8QOF - chains B and A of the 8 polymer chains in the assembly; structure by electron microscopy, 3.30 A resolution.

[Chain B]
Protein: Serine palmitoyltransferase 1
From: Saccharomyces cerevisiae
Notes: EC 2.3.1.50
Reference sequence: P25045 (LCB1_YEAST); the construct has insertions or renumbered stretches relative to UniProt, so the offset changes along the chain: -21 to -13 = UniProt 1-9; 10-558 = UniProt 10-558
Sequence (580 residues; each row starts with the number of its first residue; numbers below 1 keep their minus sign (Met-21 is residue -21)):
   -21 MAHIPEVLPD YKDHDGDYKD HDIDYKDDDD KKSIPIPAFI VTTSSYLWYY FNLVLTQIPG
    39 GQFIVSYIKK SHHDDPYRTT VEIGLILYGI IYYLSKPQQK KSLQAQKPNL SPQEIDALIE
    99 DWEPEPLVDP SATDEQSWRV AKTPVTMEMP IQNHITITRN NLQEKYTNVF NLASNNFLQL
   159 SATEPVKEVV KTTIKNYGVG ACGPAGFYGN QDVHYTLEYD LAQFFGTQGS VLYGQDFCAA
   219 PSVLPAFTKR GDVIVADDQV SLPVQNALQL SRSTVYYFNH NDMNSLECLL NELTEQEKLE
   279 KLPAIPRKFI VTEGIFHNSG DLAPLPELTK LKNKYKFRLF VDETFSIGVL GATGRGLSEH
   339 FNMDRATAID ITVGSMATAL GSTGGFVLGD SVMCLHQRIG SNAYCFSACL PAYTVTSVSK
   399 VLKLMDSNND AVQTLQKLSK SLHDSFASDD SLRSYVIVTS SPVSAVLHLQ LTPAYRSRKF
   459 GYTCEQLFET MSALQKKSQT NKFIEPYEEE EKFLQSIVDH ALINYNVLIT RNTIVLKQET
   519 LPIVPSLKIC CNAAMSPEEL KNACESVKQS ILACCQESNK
Unresolved in the structure: -21 to 53, 81-87, 554-558
Sequence notes: insertion (-12 to 9)
Ligand contacts: pyridoxal phosphate (PLP): Phe384, Ser385, Ala386
UniProt features mapped onto this chain:
  - modified residue: Thr121 (Phosphothreonine)
Reported in the primary citation:
  - mutagenesis - Y55DEL: decreased binding to ORM2 isoform 1 (chain A)
  - mutagenesis - Y55DEL: increased catalytic activity

[Chain A]
Protein: ORM2 isoform 1
From: Saccharomyces cerevisiae
Reference sequence: A0A6L0ZQC3 (A0A6L0ZQC3_YEASX); residue numbers follow UniProt; this construct covers 1-216
Sequence (216 residues; row label = number of the first residue in the row):
     1 MIDRTKNESP AFEESPLTPN VSNLKPFPSQ SNKISTPVTD HRRRRAAAVI SHVEQETFED
    61 ENDQQMLPNM NATWVDQRGA WLIHIVVIVL LRLFYSLFGS TPKWTWTLTN MTYIIGFYIM
   121 FHLVKGTPFD FNGGAYDNLT MWEQINDETL YTPTRKFLLI VPIVLFLISN QYYRNDMTLF
   181 LSNLAVTVLI GVVPKLGITH RLRISIPGIT GRAQIS
Unresolved in the structure: 1-36, 214-216
Sequence notes: engineered mutation Ala46 (Ser in A0A6L0ZQC3), Ala47 (Ser in A0A6L0ZQC3), Ala48 (Ser in A0A6L0ZQC3)
Ligand contacts:
  - Q7G (2-{[(4-O-alpha-D-glucopyranosyl-alpha-D-glucopyranosyl)oxy]methyl}-4-{[(3beta,9beta,14beta,17beta,25R)-spirost-5-en-3-yl]oxy}butyl 4-O-alpha-D-glucopyranosyl-alpha-D-glucopyranoside): Arg45, Leu123, Val124, Lys125, Asp137
  - WAR (N-[(2S,3S,4R)-1,3,4-tris(oxidanyl)octadecan-2-yl]heptacosanamide): Asn71, Trp74, Ile83, His84, Val87, Leu91, Phe94, Tyr113, Gly116, Phe117, Ile119, Met120, Val124, Gly126, Thr127, Pro128, Met141

[Interface between chain B and chain A]
Residue-residue contacts (20; chain B residue first):
  Lys227(B) - Gly133(A)
  Lys227(B) - Asp137(A)
  Arg228(B) - Asp60(A)  salt bridge
  Arg228(B) - Gln64(A)
  Arg228(B) - Gly133(A)
  Arg228(B) - Ala135(A)
  Gly229(B) - His41(A)
  Arg250(B) - His41(A)
  Arg250(B) - Glu59(A)  salt bridge
  Arg250(B) - Gln64(A)
  Ser251(B) - Thr39(A)  hydrogen bond (backbone-side chain)
  Ser251(B) - His41(A)
  Thr252(B) - Pro37(A)
  Thr252(B) - Thr39(A)
  Thr252(B) - His41(A)  hydrogen bond (side chain-backbone)
  Val253(B) - Pro37(A)
  Val253(B) - Val38(A)  hydrogen bond (backbone-backbone)
  Val253(B) - Thr39(A)  hydrogen bond (backbone-side chain)
  Tyr254(B) - Pro37(A)
  Tyr255(B) - Val38(A)  hydrophobic
Interface residues without a listed pair, chain B (10 interface residues in all): Pro281
Interface residues without a listed pair, chain A (15 interface residues in all): Asp40, Arg42, Arg43, Arg45, Gly134

[Overview]
10 residues of chain B and 15 residues of chain A are in contact; the contacts include 4 hydrogen bonds and 2
salt bridges. Among the polar pairs are Arg228(B)-Asp60(A), Arg250(B)-Glu59(A) and Ser251(B)-Thr39(A). The
paper reports that Y55DEL of chain B reduces binding to ORM2 isoform 1 (chain A); Y55DEL of chain B increases
catalytic activity.
Here chain B is Serine palmitoyltransferase 1 and chain A is ORM2 isoform 1, both from Saccharomyces
cerevisiae. Entry 8QOF (Cryo-EM structure of the yeast SPT-Orm2-Dimer complex) was determined by electron
microscopy (same publication as 8QOG).
